Entry 7RZJ (X-ray diffraction, 1.80 A resolution); this record covers chains A and E of the 3 polymer chains in the assembly.

Chain A:
Protein: HLA class I histocompatibility antigen, B-7 alpha chain
Source organism: Homo sapiens
Reference sequence: P01889 (1B07_HUMAN); residues 1-275 here correspond to UniProt positions 25-299 (UniProt number = residue number + 24)
Amino-acid sequence (275 residues; each row starts with the number of its first residue):
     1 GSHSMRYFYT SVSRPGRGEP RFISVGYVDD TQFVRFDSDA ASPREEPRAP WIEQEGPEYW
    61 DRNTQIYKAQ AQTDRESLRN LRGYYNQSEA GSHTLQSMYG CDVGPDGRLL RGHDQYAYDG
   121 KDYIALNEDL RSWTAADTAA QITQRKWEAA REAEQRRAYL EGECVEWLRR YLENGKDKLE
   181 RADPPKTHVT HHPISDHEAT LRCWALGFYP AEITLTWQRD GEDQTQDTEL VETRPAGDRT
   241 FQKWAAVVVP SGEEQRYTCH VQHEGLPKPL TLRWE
Cystine bridges: C101-C164, C203-C259

Chain E:
Protein: MLL cleavage product N320 phosphopeptide
Reference sequence: Q03164 (KMT2A_HUMAN); residues 1-9 here correspond to UniProt positions 747-755 (UniProt number = residue number + 746)
Amino-acid sequence (9 residues; each row starts with the number of its first residue):
     1 EPRSPSHSM
Modified positions: S4 (phosphoserine; SEP)

Chain A / chain E interface:
Residue-residue contacts (52):
  Y7(A) with E1(E), hydrogen bond (side chain-backbone); P2(E)
  Y9(A) with P2(E)
  R62(A) with E1(E), salt bridge; P2(E), hydrogen bond (side chain-backbone); S4(E)
  N63(A) with E1(E); P2(E)
  I66(A) with R3(E); S4(E); P5(E)
  Y67(A) with P2(E)
  A69(A) with P5(E), hydrophobic
  Q70(A) with R3(E); P5(E); S6(E), hydrogen bond (side chain-backbone)
  T73(A) with S6(E); H7(E); S8(E)
  E76(A) with S8(E), hydrogen bond
  S77(A) with S8(E); M9(E), hydrogen bond (side chain-backbone)
  N80(A) with S8(E); M9(E), hydrogen bond (side chain-backbone)
  L81(A) with M9(E), hydrophobic
  Y84(A) with M9(E), hydrogen bond (side chain-backbone)
  L95(A) with M9(E), hydrophobic
  Y99(A) with P2(E); R3(E), hydrogen bond (side chain-backbone)
  D114(A) with R3(E), salt bridge
  Y116(A) with R3(E), hydrogen bond; M9(E), hydrophobic
  T143(A) with M9(E), hydrogen bond (side chain-backbone)
  K146(A) with S8(E), hydrogen bond; M9(E), hydrogen bond (side chain-backbone)
  W147(A) with H7(E); S8(E), hydrogen bond (side chain-backbone); M9(E), hydrophobic
  A150(A) with H7(E)
  E152(A) with S6(E); H7(E), hydrogen bond (side chain-backbone)
  Q155(A) with R3(E); S4(E), hydrogen bond (side chain-backbone); P5(E)
  R156(A) with R3(E); S6(E)
  Y159(A) with E1(E), hydrogen bond (side chain-backbone); P2(E); R3(E)
  E163(A) with E1(E)
  W167(A) with E1(E)
  Y171(A) with E1(E), hydrogen bond (side chain-backbone)
Interface residues without a listed pair, chain A (34 interface residues in all): M5, E45, Y59, Y123, I124

Summary:
The interface between chain A and chain E involves 34 residues on one side and 9 on the other; the contacts
include 17 hydrogen bonds and 2 salt bridges. Polar pairs include R62(A)-E1(E), D114(A)-R3(E) and Y7(A)-E1(E).
Chain A is HLA class I histocompatibility antigen, B-7 alpha chain (Homo sapiens) and chain E is MLL cleavage
product N320 phosphopeptide; the structure, Crystal structure of HLA-B*07:02 in complex with MLL(747-755)
phosphopeptide, was determined by X-ray diffraction (same publication as 7RZD, 7S79, 7S7D, 7S7E, 7S7F, 7S8A
and 4 further entries).
